PDB entry 6MUV | electron microscopy, 3.80 A resolution | chains d and e of the 42 polymer chains in the assembly

== Chain d (and e) ==
Protein: Proteasome activator PA28
Organism: Plasmodium falciparum (isolate 3D7)
Notes: chain e of this document is another copy of the same molecule, construct and numbering; everything in this record applies to it too
UniProt: Q8I374 (Q8I374_PLAF7); numbering as in UniProt (aligned over 1-279)
Sequence (279 residues; each row starts with the number of its first residue):
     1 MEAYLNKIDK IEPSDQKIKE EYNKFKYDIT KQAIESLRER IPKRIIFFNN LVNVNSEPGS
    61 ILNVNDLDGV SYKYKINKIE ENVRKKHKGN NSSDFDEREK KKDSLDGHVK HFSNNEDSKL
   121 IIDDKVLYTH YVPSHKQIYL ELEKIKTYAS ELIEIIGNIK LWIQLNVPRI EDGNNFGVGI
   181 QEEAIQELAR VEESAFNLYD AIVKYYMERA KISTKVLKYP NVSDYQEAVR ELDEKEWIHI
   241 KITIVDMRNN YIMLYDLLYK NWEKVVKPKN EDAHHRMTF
Disordered / not traced: 1-17, 68-132, 270-279 (chain e: 1-17, 68-132, 271-279)

== Interface between chain d and chain e ==
Pairs across the interface (67; chain d residue first):
  I18(d) - I46(e)  hydrophobic
  E21(d) - I46(e)
  Y22(d) - Y255(e)
  F25(d) - N49(e)
  F25(d) - V54(e)  hydrophobic
  F25(d) - I252(e)  hydrophobic
  D28(d) - V54(e)
  D28(d) - N55(e)
  I29(d) - V54(e)  hydrophobic
  Q32(d) - V54(e)
  Q32(d) - N55(e)  hydrogen bond
  R44(d) - P58(e)
  P133(d) - S223(e)
  S134(d) - S223(e)  hydrogen bond
  S134(d) - D224(e)  hydrogen bond
  Y139(d) - E227(e)
  Y139(d) - R230(e)
  K146(d) - R230(e)
  K146(d) - E231(e)  salt bridge
  K146(d) - E234(e)  salt bridge
  S150(d) - G59(e)
  S150(d) - L62(e)  hydrogen bond (side chain-backbone)
  E151(d) - P58(e)
  E151(d) - G59(e)  hydrogen bond (side chain-backbone)
  I153(d) - L62(e)  hydrophobic
  I153(d) - I242(e)  hydrophobic
  E154(d) - E57(e)
  E154(d) - P58(e)
  E154(d) - G59(e)  hydrogen bond (side chain-backbone)
  E154(d) - I61(e)  hydrogen bond (side chain-backbone)
  E154(d) - L62(e)  hydrogen bond (side chain-backbone)
  I155(d) - P58(e)  hydrophobic
  L161(d) - N249(e)
  L161(d) - I252(e)  hydrophobic
  Q164(d) - M253(e)
  Q164(d) - D256(e)  hydrogen bond
  L165(d) - I252(e)  hydrophobic
  L165(d) - D256(e)
  L165(d) - K260(e)  hydrogen bond (backbone-side chain)
  V167(d) - K260(e)  hydrogen bond (backbone-side chain)
  R169(d) - K260(e)
  R169(d) - N261(e)
  I170(d) - I180(e)  hydrophobic
  I170(d) - N261(e)
  F196(d) - H239(e)
  Y199(d) - E234(e)
  Y199(d) - I238(e)  hydrophobic
  Y199(d) - H239(e)
  D200(d) - K235(e)
  D200(d) - H239(e)  salt bridge
  I202(d) - E231(e)
  V203(d) - L232(e)  hydrophobic
  Y206(d) - D224(e)
  Y206(d) - E227(e)
  Y206(d) - R230(e)
  Y206(d) - E231(e)
  M207(d) - I212(e)  hydrophobic
  M207(d) - Y225(e)  hydrophobic
  R209(d) - D224(e)  salt bridge
  A210(d) - V222(e)  hydrophobic
  A210(d) - D224(e)
  A210(d) - Y225(e)  hydrophobic
  K211(d) - Y225(e)
  S213(d) - V222(e)
  T214(d) - Y219(e)
  T214(d) - Y225(e)
  L217(d) - Y219(e)  hydrophobic
Also at the interface, not in a pair above, chain d (42 interface residues in all): K31, R40, N158, N166, E171, D172
Also at the interface, not in a pair above, chain e (42 interface residues in all): P42, I45, N53, S56, S60, N63, F176, E183, L257, K264

== In short ==
Chain d and chain e each contribute 42 residues to their interface, with 11 hydrogen bonds and 4 salt bridges.
Polar contacts include K146(d)-E231(e), K146(d)-E234(e) and D200(d)-H239(e).
Both chains are Proteasome activator PA28 (Plasmodium falciparum (isolate 3D7)). Entry 6MUV (The structure of
the Plasmodium falciparum 20S proteasome in complex with two PA28 activators) was determined by electron
microscopy, deposited together with 6DFK, 6MUW and 6MUX.
